7JZZ - chains D and M of the 12 polymer chains in the assembly; structure by electron microscopy, 3.20 A resolution.

== Chain D ==
Name: CRISPR type I-F/YPEST-associated protein Csy3
Organism: Pseudomonas aeruginosa
UniProtKB: A0A444M080 (A0A444M080_PSEAI); residues 20-361 here correspond to UniProt positions 1-342 (UniProt number = residue number - 19)
Amino-acid sequence (342 residues; numbered 20 to 361; the number before each row is that of its first residue):
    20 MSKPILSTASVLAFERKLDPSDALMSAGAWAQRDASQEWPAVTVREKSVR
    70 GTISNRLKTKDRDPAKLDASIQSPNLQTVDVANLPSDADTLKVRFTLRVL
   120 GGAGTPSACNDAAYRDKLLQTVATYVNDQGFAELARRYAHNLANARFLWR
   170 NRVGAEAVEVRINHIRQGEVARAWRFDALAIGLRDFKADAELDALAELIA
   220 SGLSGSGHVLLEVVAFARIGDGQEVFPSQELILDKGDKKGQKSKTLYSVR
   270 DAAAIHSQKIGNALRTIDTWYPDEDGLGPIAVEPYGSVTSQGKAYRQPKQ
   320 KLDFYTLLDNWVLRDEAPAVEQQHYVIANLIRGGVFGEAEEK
Unresolved in the structure: 20-23, 69-95, 251-260, 359-361

== Chain M ==
Molecule: 61-nt RNA strand
Organism: Pseudomonas aeruginosa
Sequence (61 nucleotides; numbered 1 to 61; the number before each row is that of its first residue):
     1 CUAAGAAAUUCACGGCGGGCUUGAUGUCCGCGUCUACCUGAUUCACUGCC
    51 GUAUAGGCAGC
Differences from the reference sequence: conflict A41 (G1458 in 313291946), A53 (G1446 in 313291946)

== How chain D and chain M interact ==
Contacting residue pairs - 35 pairs, chain D then chain M:
  Ala-32(D) with U35(M), sugar contact
  Phe-33(D) with U35(M), hydrogen bond to the sugar; A36(M), sugar contact
  Glu-34(D) with U35(M), phosphate contact; A36(M), phosphate contact
  Arg-35(D) with A36(M), hydrogen bond to the phosphate; C37(M), salt bridge to the phosphate
  Lys-66(D) with C44(M), base contact
  Val-68(D) with C44(M), sugar contact
  Val-100(D) with C44(M), base contact
  Trp-168(D) with C38(M), base contact
  Arg-169(D) with U43(M), salt bridge to the phosphate
  Glu-243(D) with C44(M), base contact
  Ser-247(D) with U39(M), phosphate contact
  Gln-248(D) with U39(M), hydrogen bond to the sugar; G40(M), hydrogen bond to the base
  Glu-249(D) with U39(M), base contact
  Leu-250(D) with U39(M), base contact
  Lys-263(D) with C44(M), salt bridge to the phosphate
  His-275(D) with U39(M), salt bridge to the phosphate
  Gln-277(D) with C37(M), sugar contact; U39(M), hydrogen bond to the phosphate
  Lys-278(D) with C38(M), base contact; U39(M), phosphate contact; G40(M), salt bridge to the phosphate
  Asn-281(D) with C38(M), phosphate contact
  Arg-284(D) with C37(M), phosphate contact; C38(M), salt bridge to the phosphate
  Glu-302(D) with C38(M), phosphate contact
  Thr-308(D) with C38(M), base contact
  Arg-351(D) with A36(M), phosphate contact
  Gly-352(D) with A36(M), sugar contact
  Gly-353(D) with U35(M), hydrogen bond to the sugar; A36(M), sugar contact
  Val-354(D) with U35(M), base contact
Other interface residues (no listed pair), chain D (29 interface residues in all): Val-98, Ser-126, Ser-309
Other interface residues (no listed pair), chain M (9 interface residues in all): A41

== In short ==
Chain D and chain M form an interface of 29 and 9 residues respectively, with 6 hydrogen bonds and 6 salt
bridges. Polar contacts include Gln-248(D)/G40(M), Phe-33(D)/U35(M) and Gln-248(D)/U39(M).
Chain D is CRISPR type I-F/YPEST-associated protein Csy3 and chain M is a 61-nt RNA strand, both from
Pseudomonas aeruginosa; the structure, Cryo-EM structure of CRISPR-Cas surveillance complex with AcrIF14, was
determined by electron microscopy, deposited together with 7JZW and 7JZX.
